3QX5 - chains L and H of the 3 polymer chains in the assembly; structure by X-ray diffraction, 1.35 A resolution.

[Chain L]
Protein: Thrombin light chain
Organism: Homo sapiens
Notes: EC 3.4.21.5
Reference sequence: P00734 (THRB_HUMAN); residues 1-14 here correspond to UniProt positions 336-349 (UniProt number = residue number + 335)
Sequence (36 residues; numbered 1 to 15 plus 21 insertion-coded residues; the number before each row is that of its first residue; a row labelled like 14A-14M holds insertion residues (14A, then the next letters in order)):
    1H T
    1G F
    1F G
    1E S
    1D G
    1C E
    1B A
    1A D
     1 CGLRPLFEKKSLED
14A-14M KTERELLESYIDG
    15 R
Not modelled in the structure: 1H, 1G, 1F, 1E, 1D, 14L-14M, 15
Curated features (UniProtKB/Swiss-Prot):
  - site: Arg15 (Cleavage)

[Chain H]
Protein: Thrombin heavy chain
Organism: Homo sapiens
Notes: EC 3.4.21.5
Reference sequence: P00734 (THRB_HUMAN); the construct lacks a stretch of the UniProt sequence and is renumbered around it, so the offset changes along the chain: 16-36 = UniProt 364-384; 37-60 = UniProt 386-409; 61-77 = UniProt 419-435; 78-97 = UniProt 437-456; 7 more segments
Sequence (259 residues; each row starts with the number of its first residue; note: 1 number in that range is skipped by the numbering (no residue carries it; nothing is unmodelled there); a row labelled like 60A-60I holds insertion residues (60A, then the next letters in order)):
    16 IVEGSDAEIGMSPWQVMLFRK
   36A S
    37 PQELLCGASLISDRWVLTAAHCLL
60A-60I YPPWDKNFT
    61 ENDLLVRIGKHSRTRYE
   77A R
    78 NIEKISMLEKIYIHPRYNWR
   97A E
    98 NLDRDIALMKLKKPVAFSDYIHPVCLPDRETA
129A-129C ASL
   130 LQAGYKGRVTGWGNLKETWT
149A-149E ANVGK
   150 GQPSVLQVVNLPIVERPVCKDSTRIRITDNMFCAG
  184A Y
   185 KP
186A-186D DEGK
   187 RGDACEGDSGGPFVMKSP
204A-204B FN
   205 NRWYQMGIVSWGE
   219 GCD
  221A R
   222 DGKYGFYTHVFRLKKWIQKVIDQFGE
Not modelled in the structure: 148-149, 149A-149E, 247
Cystine bridges: Cys42-Cys58, Cys168-Cys182, Cys191-Cys220
Covalent attachments: N-acetylglucosamine (NAG) linked to Asn60G
Residues lining bound ligands: 02P (D-phenylalanyl-N-[(4-chloro-1-methylpyridinium-2-yl)methyl]-L-prolinamide): His57, Tyr60A, Trp60D, Glu97A, Asn98, Leu99, Ile174, Asp189, Ala190, Cys191, Glu192, Ser195, Val213, Ser214, Trp215, Gly216, Glu217, Gly219, Cys220, Gly226, Phe227, Tyr228
Curated features (UniProtKB/Swiss-Prot):
  - region: Ala183 to Val200 (High affinity receptor-binding region which is also known as the TP508 peptide)
  - active site (Charge relay system): His57, Asp102, Ser195
  - glycosylation: Asn60G (N-linked (GlcNAc...) (complex) asparagine)

[Interface between chain L and chain H]
Disulfides between the chains: Cys1(L)-Cys122(H)
Contacting residue pairs (60):
  Cys1(L) - Pro120(H)
  Cys1(L) - Val121(H)
  Cys1(L) - Cys122(H)  disulfide
  Cys1(L) - Arg206(H)  hydrogen bond (backbone-side chain)
  Asp1A(L) - His119(H)  salt bridge
  Asp1A(L) - Arg206(H)
  Ala1B(L) - Arg206(H)  hydrogen bond (backbone-side chain)
  Gly2(L) - Trp29(H)
  Gly2(L) - Pro120(H)  hydrogen bond (backbone-backbone)
  Gly2(L) - Cys122(H)
  Gly2(L) - Arg206(H)
  Gly2(L) - Trp207(H)  hydrogen bond (backbone-backbone)
  Leu3(L) - His119(H)  hydrogen bond (backbone-side chain)
  Leu3(L) - Asn205(H)
  Leu3(L) - Arg206(H)
  Arg4(L) - Gly25(H)
  Arg4(L) - Met26(H)  hydrogen bond (side chain-backbone)
  Arg4(L) - Pro28(H)
  Arg4(L) - Trp29(H)
  Arg4(L) - Arg137(H)
  Arg4(L) - Trp207(H)
  Pro5(L) - Ser115(H)
  Pro5(L) - Asp116(H)
  Pro5(L) - His119(H)
  Leu6(L) - Ile24(H)
  Leu6(L) - Asp116(H)
  Phe7(L) - Glu23(H)
  Phe7(L) - Ile24(H)
  Phe7(L) - Gly25(H)
  Phe7(L) - Met26(H)  hydrophobic
  Glu8(L) - Lys202(H)  salt bridge
  Glu8(L) - Asn205(H)
  Glu8(L) - Trp207(H)  hydrogen bond
  Lys9(L) - His119(H)  hydrogen bond
  Asp14(L) - Glu23(H)
  Asp14(L) - Met26(H)
  Asp14(L) - Arg137(H)  salt bridge
  Asp14(L) - Trp207(H)
  Lys14A(L) - Glu23(H)  hydrogen bond (backbone-side chain)
  Thr14B(L) - Arg137(H)  hydrogen bond
  Thr14B(L) - Asn159(H)  hydrogen bond
  Glu14C(L) - Arg137(H)
  Glu14C(L) - Lys202(H)  salt bridge
  Glu14E(L) - Lys135(H)  salt bridge
  Glu14E(L) - Asn159(H)  hydrogen bond
  Glu14E(L) - Tyr184A(H)  hydrogen bond
  Leu14F(L) - Lys135(H)
  Leu14F(L) - Gly136(H)
  Leu14F(L) - Asn159(H)
  Leu14F(L) - Trp207(H)  hydrophobic
  Leu14G(L) - Pro204(H)  hydrophobic
  Ser14I(L) - Gly133(H)
  Ser14I(L) - Tyr134(H)
  Ser14I(L) - Lys135(H)  hydrogen bond (side chain-backbone)
  Tyr14J(L) - Tyr134(H)  hydrophobic
  Tyr14J(L) - Lys135(H)  hydrogen bond (side chain-backbone)
  Tyr14J(L) - Met201(H)
  Tyr14J(L) - Lys202(H)  hydrogen bond (side chain-backbone)
  Tyr14J(L) - Pro204(H)
  Ile14K(L) - Tyr134(H)  hydrogen bond (backbone-side chain)
Also at the interface, not in a pair above, chain L (22 interface residues in all): Glu1C
Also at the interface, not in a pair above, chain H (26 interface residues in all): Tyr117

[In short]
The interface between chain L and chain H involves 22 residues on one side and 26 on the other; the contacts
include 1 disulfide bond, 17 hydrogen bonds and 5 salt bridges. Polar pairs include Asp1A(L)-His119(H),
Glu8(L)-Lys202(H) and Glu14E(L)-Lys135(H). Ligands of chain H: compound 02P.
Here chain L is Thrombin light chain and chain H is Thrombin heavy chain, both from Homo sapiens. Entry 3QX5
(Thrombin Inhibition by Pyridin Derivatives) was determined by X-ray diffraction together with 3P17, 3QTO,
3QTV, 3QWC, 3SHA, 3SHC and 3 further entries from the same study.
